1PIU - chains A and B; structure by X-ray diffraction, 2.20 A resolution.

[Chain A (and B)]
Molecule: Ribonucleoside-diphosphate reductase 1 beta chain
From: Escherichia coli
Notes: EC 1.17.4.1; chain B of this document is another copy of the same molecule, construct and numbering; everything in this record applies to it too
UniProtKB: P69924 (RIR2_ECOLI); numbering as in UniProt (aligned over 1-375)
Amino-acid sequence (375 residues; each row starts with the number of its first residue):
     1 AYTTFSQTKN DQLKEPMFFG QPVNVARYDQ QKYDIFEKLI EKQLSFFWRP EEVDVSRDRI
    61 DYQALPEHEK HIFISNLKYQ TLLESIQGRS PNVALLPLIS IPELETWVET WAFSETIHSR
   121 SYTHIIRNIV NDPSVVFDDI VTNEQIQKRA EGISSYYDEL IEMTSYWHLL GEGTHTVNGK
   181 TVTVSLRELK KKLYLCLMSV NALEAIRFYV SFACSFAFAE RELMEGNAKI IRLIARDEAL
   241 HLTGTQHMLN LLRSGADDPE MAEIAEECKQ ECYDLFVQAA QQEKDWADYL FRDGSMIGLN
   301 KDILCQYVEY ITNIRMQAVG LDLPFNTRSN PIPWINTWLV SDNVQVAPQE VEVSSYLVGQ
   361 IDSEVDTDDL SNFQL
Not modelled in the structure: 341-375
Differences from the reference sequence: engineered mutation Glu84 (Asp in P69924)
Bound ions: Fe ion site 1: Glu84, Glu115, His118 (together with oxygen atom); Fe ion site 2: Glu115, Glu204, Glu238, His241 (together with oxygen atom); Hg2+ site 1: Tyr194, Ala265, Cys272; Hg2+ site 2 near Cys196 (its only coordinating residue here); Hg2+ site 3: Val210, Cys214; Hg2+ site 4: Ile264, Cys268; Hg2+ site 5: Lys284, Glu309
Small-molecule neighbours: oxygen atom (O): Glu84, Glu115, His118, Glu204, Ile234, Glu238, His241

[Interface between chain A and chain B]
Pairs across the interface (132; chain A residue first):
  Tyr2(A) - Arg89(B)
  Tyr2(A) - Val93(B)  hydrophobic
  Tyr2(A) - Asp158(B)
  Tyr2(A) - Ile161(B)  hydrophobic
  Thr3(A) - Asp158(B)  hydrogen bond
  Thr4(A) - Arg89(B)  hydrogen bond (backbone-side chain)
  Thr4(A) - Ser90(B)
  Thr4(A) - Ser154(B)
  Thr4(A) - Tyr157(B)
  Thr4(A) - Asp158(B)  hydrogen bond (backbone-side chain)
  Thr4(A) - Ile161(B)
  Phe5(A) - Leu82(B)  hydrophobic
  Phe5(A) - Ile86(B)  hydrophobic
  Phe5(A) - Gln147(B)
  Gln7(A) - Val141(B)
  Thr8(A) - Val141(B)
  Lys9(A) - Asp138(B)
  Lys9(A) - Val141(B)
  Lys9(A) - Thr142(B)
  Val23(A) - Arg89(B)  hydrogen bond (backbone-side chain)
  Asn24(A) - Ser85(B)
  Asn24(A) - Arg89(B)  hydrogen bond (backbone-side chain)
  Val25(A) - Ser85(B)
  Val25(A) - Phe137(B)  hydrophobic
  Val25(A) - Ile140(B)  hydrophobic
  Val25(A) - Val141(B)  hydrophobic
  Ala26(A) - Ser85(B)  hydrogen bond (backbone-side chain)
  Ala26(A) - Ser119(B)
  Arg27(A) - Thr123(B)
  Arg27(A) - Ser134(B)  hydrogen bond
  Arg27(A) - Phe137(B)
  Tyr28(A) - Ser119(B)
  Tyr28(A) - Arg120(B)
  Tyr28(A) - Thr123(B)  hydrogen bond (backbone-side chain)
  Asp29(A) - Thr123(B)
  Asp29(A) - Arg127(B)
  Asp29(A) - Pro133(B)
  Asp29(A) - Phe137(B)
  Glu37(A) - Arg120(B)  salt bridge
  Ile40(A) - Arg120(B)
  Glu41(A) - Arg49(B)  hydrogen bond (backbone-side chain)
  Glu41(A) - Arg120(B)
  Leu44(A) - Phe47(B)
  Leu44(A) - Arg49(B)
  Leu44(A) - Phe113(B)  hydrophobic
  Leu44(A) - Arg120(B)
  Ser45(A) - Arg49(B)
  Phe47(A) - Leu44(B)
  Phe47(A) - Phe47(B)  hydrophobic
  Arg49(A) - Glu41(B)  hydrogen bond (side chain-backbone)
  Arg49(A) - Leu44(B)
  Arg49(A) - Ser45(B)
  Leu82(A) - Phe5(B)  hydrophobic
  Ser85(A) - Asn24(B)
  Ser85(A) - Val25(B)
  Ser85(A) - Ala26(B)  hydrogen bond (side chain-backbone)
  Ile86(A) - Phe5(B)  hydrophobic
  Gly88(A) - Glu109(B)
  Arg89(A) - Tyr2(B)
  Arg89(A) - Thr4(B)  hydrogen bond (side chain-backbone)
  Arg89(A) - Val23(B)  hydrogen bond (side chain-backbone)
  Arg89(A) - Asn24(B)  hydrogen bond (side chain-backbone)
  Arg89(A) - Glu105(B)  salt bridge
  Arg89(A) - Glu109(B)
  Ser90(A) - Thr4(B)
  Asn92(A) - Asn92(B)
  Asn92(A) - Leu96(B)
  Asn92(A) - Glu109(B)  hydrogen bond
  Val93(A) - Tyr2(B)  hydrophobic
  Val93(A) - Leu96(B)  hydrophobic
  Leu96(A) - Asn92(B)
  Leu96(A) - Val93(B)  hydrophobic
  Glu105(A) - Arg89(B)  salt bridge
  Thr106(A) - Thr116(B)
  Glu109(A) - Gly88(B)
  Glu109(A) - Arg89(B)
  Glu109(A) - Asn92(B)  hydrogen bond
  Glu109(A) - Thr116(B)
  Phe113(A) - Leu44(B)  hydrophobic
  Phe113(A) - Thr110(B)
  Phe113(A) - Phe113(B)  hydrophobic
  Thr116(A) - Tyr28(B)
  Thr116(A) - Thr106(B)
  Thr116(A) - Glu109(B)
  Ile117(A) - Leu44(B)  hydrophobic
  Ser119(A) - Tyr28(B)
  Arg120(A) - Tyr28(B)
  Arg120(A) - Glu37(B)  salt bridge
  Arg120(A) - Ile40(B)
  Arg120(A) - Glu41(B)
  Arg120(A) - Leu44(B)
  Thr123(A) - Arg27(B)
  Thr123(A) - Tyr28(B)  hydrogen bond (side chain-backbone)
  Thr123(A) - Asp29(B)
  Pro133(A) - Asp29(B)
  Ser134(A) - Arg27(B)  hydrogen bond
  Phe137(A) - Val25(B)  hydrophobic
  Phe137(A) - Arg27(B)
  Phe137(A) - Asp29(B)
  Asp138(A) - Lys9(B)
  Ile140(A) - Val25(B)  hydrophobic
  Val141(A) - Gln7(B)
  Val141(A) - Thr8(B)
  Val141(A) - Lys9(B)
  Val141(A) - Val25(B)  hydrophobic
  Thr142(A) - Lys9(B)
  Gln147(A) - Phe5(B)
  Ser154(A) - Thr4(B)  hydrogen bond (backbone-side chain)
  Ser154(A) - Phe5(B)
  Tyr157(A) - Thr4(B)
  Asp158(A) - Tyr2(B)
  Asp158(A) - Thr3(B)  hydrogen bond
  Asp158(A) - Thr4(B)  hydrogen bond (side chain-backbone)
  Ile161(A) - Tyr2(B)  hydrophobic
  Ile161(A) - Thr4(B)
  Glu162(A) - Leu169(B)
  Ser165(A) - Ser165(B)
  Ser165(A) - Leu169(B)
  Tyr166(A) - Leu169(B)  hydrophobic
  Leu169(A) - Glu162(B)
  Leu169(A) - Ser165(B)
  Leu169(A) - Tyr166(B)  hydrophobic
  Leu169(A) - Leu169(B)  hydrophobic
  Leu170(A) - Val177(B)  hydrophobic
  His175(A) - Asn178(B)  hydrogen bond
  Thr176(A) - Thr176(B)
  Thr176(A) - Val177(B)
  Thr176(A) - Asn178(B)  hydrogen bond (backbone-side chain)
  Val177(A) - Leu170(B)  hydrophobic
  Val177(A) - Thr176(B)
  Asn178(A) - His175(B)
  Asn178(A) - Thr176(B)  hydrogen bond (backbone-backbone)
Interface residues without a listed pair, chain A (69 interface residues in all): Ser6, Gln30, Glu51, Thr81, Pro97, Thr110, Ala112, Arg127, Gly179
Interface residues without a listed pair, chain B (65 interface residues in all): Gln30, Thr81, Ala112, Ile117

[Summary]
Chain A and chain B form an interface of 69 and 65 residues respectively, with 24 hydrogen bonds and 4 salt
bridges. Polar pairs include Glu37(A)-Arg120(B), Arg89(A)-Glu105(B) and Thr3(A)-Asp158(B). Chain A binds
oxygen atom. Glu84(A), Glu115(A) and His118(A) coordinate Fe ion site 1.
Both chains are Ribonucleoside-diphosphate reductase 1 beta chain (Escherichia coli). Entry 1PIU (Oxidized
ribonucleotide reductase R2-D84E mutant containing oxo-bridged diferric cluster) was determined by X-ray
diffraction, deposited together with 1PIM.
